PDB entry 5TRY | X-ray diffraction, 3.00 A resolution | chains K and L of the 28 polymer chains in the assembly

Chain K (and L):
Molecule: Proteasome subunit beta
From: Mycobacterium tuberculosis
Notes: EC 3.4.25.1; chain L of this document is another copy of the same molecule, construct and numbering; everything in this record applies to it too
Reference sequence: A5U4D6 (PSB_MYCTA); residues 1-234 here correspond to UniProt positions 58-291 (UniProt number = residue number + 57)
Sequence (240 residues; numbered 1 to 240; the number before each row is that of its first residue):
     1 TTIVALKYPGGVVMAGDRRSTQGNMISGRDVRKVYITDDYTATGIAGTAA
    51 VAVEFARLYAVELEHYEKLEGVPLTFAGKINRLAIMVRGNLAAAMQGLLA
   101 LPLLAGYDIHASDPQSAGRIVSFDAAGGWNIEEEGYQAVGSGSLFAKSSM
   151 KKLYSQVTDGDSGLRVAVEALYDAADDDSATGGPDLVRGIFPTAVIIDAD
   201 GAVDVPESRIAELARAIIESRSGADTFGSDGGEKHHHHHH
Not modelled in the structure: 224-240
Sequence notes: expression tag (235-240)
Small-molecule neighbours:
  - 7J0 ((2S)-N-[(2S)-3-methoxy-1-(naphthalen-1-ylmethylamino)-1-oxidanylidene-propan-2-yl]-4-oxidanylidene-2-(3-phenylpropanoylamino)-4-piperidin-1-yl-butanamide), molecule 1: Thr1, Arg19, Ser20, Thr21, Gln22, Ser27, Val31, Arg32, Lys33, Ile45, Gly47, Thr48, Ala49, Ala52, Val53, Leu98
  - 7J0, molecule 2: Met95, Ser122, Phe123, Asp124, Ala125, Ala126, Gly128, Trp129, Asn130
Swiss-Prot annotation at these positions:
  - active site: Thr1 (Nucleophile)
Reported in the primary citation:
  - binding site for 7J0: Ser20, Thr21, Gln22, Ser27, Gly47, Ala49, Leu91, Met95, Leu98, Asp124, Ala125, Ala126
  - catalytic residues: Thr1 (citing earlier work)
  - specificity-determining residues: Ser20, Gln22, Ser27, Ala125 (proposed by the authors, not directly observed)

How chain K and chain L interact:
Residue-residue contacts (15):
  Arg29(K) with Glu134(L), salt bridge
  Asp30(K) with Asn130(L), hydrogen bond; Ile131(L); Glu132(L); Glu133(L), hydrogen bond (side chain-backbone)
  Val31(K) with Asn130(L)
  Arg32(K) with Glu133(L), salt bridge
  Ala50(K) with Ala126(L); Gly128(L)
  Val53(K) with Trp129(L)
  Glu54(K) with Arg88(L), salt bridge
  Arg57(K) with Asn81(L)
  Leu98(K) with Arg88(L); Leu91(L), hydrophobic
  Arg188(K) with Glu134(L), salt bridge
Interface residues without a listed pair, chain K (13 interface residues in all): Gly28, Ala49, Val51
Interface residues without a listed pair, chain L (14 interface residues in all): Asp124, Gly127, Lys151

In short:
13 residues of chain K face 14 of chain L across their interface, with 2 hydrogen bonds and 4 salt bridges.
Polar pairs include Arg29(K)-Glu134(L), Arg32(K)-Glu133(L) and Glu54(K)-Arg88(L). Ligands of chain K: compound
7J0. From the paper: the catalytic residue Thr1(K); a binding site for 7J0 at Ser20(K), Thr21(K) and Gln22(K)
among others.
Chain K and chain L are both Proteasome subunit beta (Mycobacterium tuberculosis); the structure, Structure of
Mycobacterium tuberculosis proteasome in complex with N,C-capped dipeptide PKS2206, was determined by X-ray
diffraction, deposited together with 5THO, 5TRG, 5TRR, 5TRS and 5TS0.
